Entry 3QO7 (X-ray diffraction, 2.55 A resolution); this record covers chain A.

# Chain A
Name: Seryl-tRNA synthetase, cytoplasmic
Source organism: Candida albicans
Notes: EC 6.1.1.11
Reference sequence: Q9HGT6 (SYSC_CANAL); numbering as in UniProt (aligned over 1-462)
Amino-acid sequence (485 residues; numbered 1 to 485; the number before each row is that of its first residue):
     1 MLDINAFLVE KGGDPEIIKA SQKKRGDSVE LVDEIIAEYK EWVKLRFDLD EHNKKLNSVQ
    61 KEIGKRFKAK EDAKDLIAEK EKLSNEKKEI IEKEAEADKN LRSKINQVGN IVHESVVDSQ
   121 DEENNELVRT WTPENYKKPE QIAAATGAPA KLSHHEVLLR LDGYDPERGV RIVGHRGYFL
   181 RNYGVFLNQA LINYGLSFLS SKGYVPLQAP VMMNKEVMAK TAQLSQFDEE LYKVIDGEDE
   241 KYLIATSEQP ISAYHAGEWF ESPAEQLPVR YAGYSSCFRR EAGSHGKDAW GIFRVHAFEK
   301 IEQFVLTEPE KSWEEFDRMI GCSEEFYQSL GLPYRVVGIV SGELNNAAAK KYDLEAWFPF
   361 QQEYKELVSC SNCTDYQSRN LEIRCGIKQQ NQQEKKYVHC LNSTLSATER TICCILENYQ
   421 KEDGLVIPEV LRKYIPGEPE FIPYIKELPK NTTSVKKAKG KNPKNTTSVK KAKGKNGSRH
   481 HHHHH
Unresolved in the structure: 284-288, 388-393, 452-485
Construct notes: expression tag (463-485)
Ligand contacts: ATP (adenosine-5'-triphosphate): Arg-279, Glu-281, Ala-282, Phe-293, Arg-294, Val-295, Phe-298, Lys-300, Lys-351, Asp-353, Glu-366, Leu-367, Val-368, Ser-369, Thr-404, Ala-407, Arg-410
UniProt features mapped onto this chain:
  - binding site (L-serine): Thr-246 to Glu-248, Glu-302, Thr-404
  - binding site (ATP): Arg-279 to Glu-281, Val-295, Glu-366 to Ser-369
What the authors report for this chain:
  - binding site for ATP: Arg-410

# Summary
Bound to chain A: ATP. From UniProt: 5 L-serine-binding residues and 8 ATP-binding residues. From the paper: a
binding site for ATP at Arg-410.
Chain A is Seryl-tRNA synthetase, cytoplasmic (Candida albicans); the structure, Crystal structure of the
seryl-tRNA synthetase from Candida albicans, was determined by X-ray diffraction, deposited together with
3QNE, 3QO5 and 3QO8.
